8QVP - chains I and P of the 10 polymer chains in the assembly; structure by electron microscopy, 3.75 A resolution.

# Chain I (and P)
Molecule: Islet amyloid polypeptide
Notes: chain P of this document is another copy of the same molecule, construct and numbering; everything in this record applies to it too
UniProt: P10997 (IAPP_HUMAN); residues 1-37 here correspond to UniProt positions 34-70 (UniProt number = residue number + 33)
Chain sequence (38 residues; numbered 1 to 38; the number before each row is that of its first residue):
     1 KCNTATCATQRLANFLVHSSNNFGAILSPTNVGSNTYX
Not modelled in the structure: 1-7
Modified positions: NH2 (amino group) at position 38
Construct notes: engineered mutation P29 (Ser62 in P10997); expression tag (38)

# Chain I / chain P interface
Residue-residue contacts (6):
  S19(I) with N21(P)
  F23(I) with Q10(P); L12(P), hydrophobic
  G24(I) with Q10(P)
  A25(I) with A8(P), hydrophobic; T9(P)
Other interface residues (no listed pair), chain I (6 interface residues in all): V17, I26

# Summary
The interface between chain I and chain P involves 6 residues on one side and 5 on the other.
Both chains are Islet amyloid polypeptide. Entry 8QVP (Cryo-EM structure of human islet amyloid polypeptide
(hIAPP) mutant S29P, polymorph 1) was determined by electron microscopy, deposited together with 8RM8, 8RM9,
8QJ1 and 8QVQ.
